8HAG - chains G and I of the 11 polymer chains in the assembly; structure by electron microscopy, 3.20 A resolution.

== Chain G ==
Name: Histone H2A type 1-B/E
Organism: Homo sapiens
UniProt: P04908 (H2A1B_HUMAN); residues 1-129 here correspond to UniProt positions 2-130 (UniProt number = residue number + 1)
Sequence (129 residues; each row starts with the number of its first residue):
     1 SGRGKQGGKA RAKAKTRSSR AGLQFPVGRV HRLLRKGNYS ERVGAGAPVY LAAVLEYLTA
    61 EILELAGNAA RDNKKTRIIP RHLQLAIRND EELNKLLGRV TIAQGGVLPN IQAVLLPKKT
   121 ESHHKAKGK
Unresolved in the structure: 1-13, 119-129
UniProt features mapped onto this chain:
  - modified residue: Ser-1 (N-acetylserine), Arg-3 (Citrulline), Lys-5 (N6-(2-hydroxyisobutyryl)lysine), Lys-9 (N6-(2-hydroxyisobutyryl)lysine), Lys-13 (N6-(beta-hydroxybutyryl)lysine), Lys-36 (N6-(2-hydroxyisobutyryl)lysine), Lys-74 (N6-(2-hydroxyisobutyryl)lysine), Lys-75 (N6-(2-hydroxyisobutyryl)lysine), Lys-95 (N6-(2-hydroxyisobutyryl)lysine), Gln-104 (N5-methylglutamine), Lys-118 (N6-(2-hydroxyisobutyryl)lysine), Lys-119 (N6-crotonyllysine), Thr-120 (Phosphothreonine), Lys-125 (N6-crotonyllysine)
  - cross-link (Glycyl lysine isopeptide (Lys-Gly)): Lys-13 (interchain with G-Cter in ubiquitin), Lys-15 (interchain with G-Cter in ubiquitin), Lys-119 (interchain with G-Cter in ubiquitin)

== Chain I ==
Molecule: 180-nt DNA strand
Organism: Homo sapiens
Sequence (180 nucleotides; row label = number of the first residue in the row):
     1 ATCCGTCCGT TACCGCCATC AATATCCACC TGCAGATTCT ACCAAAAGTG TATTTGGAAA
    61 CTGCTCCATC AAAAGGCATG TTCAGCTGAA TTCAGCTGAA CATGCCTTTT GATGGAGCAG
   121 TTTCCAAATA CACTTTTGGT AGAATCTGCA GGTGGATATT GATGGCGGTA ACGGACGGAT
Unresolved in the structure: 1-17, 165-180

== How chain G and chain I interact ==
Residue-residue contacts - 19 pairs, chain G then chain I:
  Thr-16(G) with DT137(I), phosphate contact
  Arg-29(G) with DG138(I), sugar contact; DG139(I), salt bridge to the phosphate
  His-31(G) with DT129(I), salt bridge to the phosphate
  Arg-35(G) with DT129(I), salt bridge to the phosphate
  Glu-41(G) with DT129(I), phosphate contact
  Arg-42(G) with DA128(I), sugar contact; DT129(I), phosphate contact
  Val-43(G) with DA128(I), sugar contact; DT129(I), hydrogen bond to the phosphate
  Gly-44(G) with DA128(I), phosphate contact
  Ala-45(G) with DA128(I), hydrogen bond to the phosphate
  Lys-75(G) with DC149(I), salt bridge to the phosphate; DA150(I), salt bridge to the phosphate
  Thr-76(G) with DG148(I), hydrogen bond to the phosphate; DC149(I), hydrogen bond to the phosphate
  Arg-77(G) with DG148(I), hydrogen bond to the sugar; DC149(I), hydrogen bond to the phosphate
  Lys-118(G) with DT160(I), salt bridge to the phosphate
Interface residues without a listed pair, chain G (14 interface residues in all): Ile-79
Interface residues without a listed pair, chain I (10 interface residues in all): DA127

== Summary ==
14 residues of chain G and 10 residues of chain I are in contact; the contacts include 6 hydrogen bonds and 6
salt bridges. Polar contacts include Arg-77(G)/DG148(I), Val-43(G)/DT129(I) and Ala-45(G)/DA128(I).
Here chain G is Histone H2A type 1-B/E and chain I is a 180-nt DNA strand, both from Homo sapiens. Entry 8HAG
(Cryo-EM structure of the p300 catalytic core bound to the H4K12acK16ac nucleosome, class 1 (3.2 angstrom ...)
was determined by electron microscopy together with 8HAH, 8HAI, 8HAJ, 8HAK, 8HAL, 8HAM and 8HAN from the same
study.
